PDB entry 6JE4 | X-ray diffraction, 3.07 A resolution | chains A and C of the 5 polymer chains in the assembly

Chain A:
Name: CRISPR-associated endonuclease Cas9
Organism: Neisseria meningitidis 8013
Notes: EC 3.1.-.-
UniProt: C9X1G5 (CAS9_NEIM8); residue numbers follow UniProt; this construct covers 1-1082
Sequence (1083 residues; each row starts with the number of its first residue; numbering starts at 0):
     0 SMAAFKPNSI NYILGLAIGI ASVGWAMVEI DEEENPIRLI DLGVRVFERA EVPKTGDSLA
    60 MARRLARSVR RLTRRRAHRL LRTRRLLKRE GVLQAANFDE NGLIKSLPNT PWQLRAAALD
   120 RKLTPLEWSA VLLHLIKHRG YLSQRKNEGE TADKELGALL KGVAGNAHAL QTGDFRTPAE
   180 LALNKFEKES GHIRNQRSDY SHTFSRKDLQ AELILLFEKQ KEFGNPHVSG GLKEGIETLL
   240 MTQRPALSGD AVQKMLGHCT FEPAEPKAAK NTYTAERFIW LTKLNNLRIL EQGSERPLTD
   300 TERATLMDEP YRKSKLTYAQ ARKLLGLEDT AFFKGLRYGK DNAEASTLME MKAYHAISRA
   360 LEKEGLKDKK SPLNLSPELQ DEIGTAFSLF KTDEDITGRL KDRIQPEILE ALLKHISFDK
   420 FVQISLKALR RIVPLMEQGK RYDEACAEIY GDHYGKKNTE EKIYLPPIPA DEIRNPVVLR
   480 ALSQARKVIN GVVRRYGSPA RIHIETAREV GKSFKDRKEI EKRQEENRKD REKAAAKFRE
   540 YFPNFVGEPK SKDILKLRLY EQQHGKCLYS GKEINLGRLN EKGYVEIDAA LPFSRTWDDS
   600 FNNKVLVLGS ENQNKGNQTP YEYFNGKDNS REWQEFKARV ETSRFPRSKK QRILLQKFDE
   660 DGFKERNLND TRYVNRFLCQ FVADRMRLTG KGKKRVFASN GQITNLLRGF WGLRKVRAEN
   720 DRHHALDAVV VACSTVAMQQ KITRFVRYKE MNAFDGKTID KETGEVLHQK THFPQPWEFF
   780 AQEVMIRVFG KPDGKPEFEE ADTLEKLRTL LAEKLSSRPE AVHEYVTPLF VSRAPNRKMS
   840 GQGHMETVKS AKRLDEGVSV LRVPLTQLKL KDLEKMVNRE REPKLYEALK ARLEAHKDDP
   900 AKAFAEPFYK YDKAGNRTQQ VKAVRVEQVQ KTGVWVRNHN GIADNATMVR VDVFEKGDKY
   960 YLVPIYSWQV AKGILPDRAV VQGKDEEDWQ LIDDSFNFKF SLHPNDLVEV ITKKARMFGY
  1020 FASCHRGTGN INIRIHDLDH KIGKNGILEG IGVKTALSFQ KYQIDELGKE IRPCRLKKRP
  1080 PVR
Disordered / not traced: 0-7, 147-153, 452-456, 753-766
Construct notes: expression tag (0); engineered mutation Ala16 (Asp in C9X1G5), Ala588 (His in C9X1G5)
Curated features (UniProtKB/Swiss-Prot):
  - binding site (Mg(2+)): Glu504, Glu508, His723
From the paper describing this entry:
  - mutagenesis - K909A, H1024A: abolished catalytic activity
  - mutagenesis - R880A, Q981A, T1027A, N1029A: decreased catalytic activity
  - mutagenesis - H588A: unchanged catalytic activity
  - mutagenesis - S593Q/W596R, S593Q/W596K: increased catalytic activity
  - mutagenesis - K909A: decreased expression

Chain C:
Molecule: target DNA strand
Sequence (35 nucleotides; row label = number of the first residue in the row):
     1 TAAAATCATA TGTAAAGTTA AATAGCAGAG TGACC

Interface between chain A and chain C:
Contacting residue pairs (77):
  Tyr140(A) - DA16(C)  hydrogen bond to the base
  Tyr140(A) - DG17(C)  sugar contact
  Gln143(A) - DG17(C)  phosphate contact
  Gln143(A) - DT18(C)  sugar contact
  Arg144(A) - DG17(C)  salt bridge to the phosphate
  Arg144(A) - DT18(C)  phosphate contact
  Lys145(A) - DT18(C)  hydrogen bond to the phosphate
  Lys145(A) - DT19(C)  salt bridge to the phosphate
  Gly156(A) - DA16(C)  hydrogen bond to the phosphate
  Ala157(A) - DA16(C)  phosphate contact
  Leu158(A) - DA15(C)  hydrogen bond to the phosphate
  Leu158(A) - DA16(C)  hydrogen bond to the phosphate
  Leu159(A) - DA16(C)  hydrogen bond to the phosphate
  Tyr199(A) - DA14(C)  hydrogen bond to the base
  Tyr199(A) - DA15(C)  hydrogen bond to the sugar
  Ala245(A) - DG17(C)  base contact
  Leu246(A) - DT18(C)  base contact
  Leu246(A) - DT19(C)  sugar contact
  Met254(A) - DT19(C)  base contact
  Met254(A) - DA20(C)  phosphate contact
  Met254(A) - DA21(C)  sugar contact
  Leu255(A) - DA20(C)  phosphate contact
  Leu255(A) - DA21(C)  phosphate contact
  Lys266(A) - DA21(C)  salt bridge to the phosphate
  Asn285(A) - DG28(C)  base contact
  Asn285(A) - DA29(C)  sugar contact
  Arg287(A) - DA29(C)  hydrogen bond to the phosphate
  Arg287(A) - DG30(C)  salt bridge to the phosphate
  Glu294(A) - DA29(C)  phosphate contact
  Lys333(A) - DG28(C)  phosphate contact
  Lys333(A) - DA29(C)  phosphate contact
  Gly334(A) - DA27(C)  phosphate contact
  Gly334(A) - DG28(C)  sugar contact
  Lys390(A) - DT19(C)  salt bridge to the phosphate
  Ser416(A) - DT19(C)  hydrogen bond to the phosphate
  Phe417(A) - DT19(C)  phosphate contact
  Asp418(A) - DT19(C)  phosphate contact
  Asp418(A) - DA20(C)  phosphate contact
  Lys419(A) - DA20(C)  hydrogen bond to the phosphate
  Phe420(A) - DA20(C)  phosphate contact
  Gln422(A) - DA22(C)  phosphate contact
  Arg440(A) - DG30(C)  salt bridge to the phosphate
  Arg440(A) - DT31(C)  salt bridge to the phosphate
  Asp442(A) - DG30(C)  phosphate contact
  Arg473(A) - DA21(C)  sugar contact
  Arg473(A) - DA22(C)  sugar contact
  Lys656(A) - DC35(C)  base contact
  Phe657(A) - DC35(C)  sugar contact
  Asp658(A) - DC34(C)  sugar contact
  Asp658(A) - DC35(C)  sugar contact
  Tyr672(A) - DT23(C)  phosphate contact
  Tyr672(A) - DA24(C)  phosphate contact
  Arg675(A) - DA24(C)  salt bridge to the phosphate
  Met844(A) - DG12(C)  phosphate contact
  Glu845(A) - DG12(C)  hydrogen bond to the phosphate
  Thr846(A) - DG12(C)  hydrogen bond to the phosphate
  Lys958(A) - DA3(C)  salt bridge to the phosphate
  Gln981(A) - DA3(C)  base contact
  Gln981(A) - DA4(C)  hydrogen bond to the base
  Gln981(A) - DA5(C)  base contact
  Lys1013(A) - DA4(C)  phosphate contact
  Lys1013(A) - DA5(C)  salt bridge to the phosphate
  Thr1027(A) - DA5(C)  base contact
  Asn1029(A) - DA5(C)  hydrogen bond to the base
  Glu1048(A) - DA5(C)  sugar contact
  Glu1048(A) - DT6(C)  base contact
  Gly1049(A) - DA4(C)  sugar contact
  Gly1049(A) - DA5(C)  phosphate contact
  Gly1049(A) - DT6(C)  base contact
  Ile1050(A) - DA5(C)  phosphate contact
  Gly1051(A) - DA4(C)  phosphate contact
  Gly1051(A) - DA5(C)  hydrogen bond to the phosphate
  Val1052(A) - DA4(C)  phosphate contact
  Lys1053(A) - DA3(C)  salt bridge to the phosphate
  Lys1053(A) - DA4(C)  hydrogen bond to the phosphate
  Thr1054(A) - DA3(C)  hydrogen bond to the phosphate
  Thr1054(A) - DA4(C)  hydrogen bond to the phosphate
Also at the interface, not in a pair above, chain A (54 interface residues in all): Leu155, Val251, Ser387, His1024, Ala1055
Also at the interface, not in a pair above, chain C (24 interface residues in all): DT11

Overview:
54 residues of chain A and 24 residues of chain C are in contact, with 19 hydrogen bonds and 11 salt bridges.
Polar pairs include Tyr140(A)-DA16(C), Tyr199(A)-DA14(C) and Gln981(A)-DA4(C). From the paper: R880A, Q981A
and T1027A of chain A, among others, reduce catalytic activity; K909A and H1024A of chain A abolish catalytic
activity; 9 substitutions were tested in all.
Chain A is CRISPR-associated endonuclease Cas9 (Neisseria meningitidis 8013) and chain C is target DNA strand;
the structure, Crystal structure of Nme1Cas9-sgRNA-dsDNA dimer mediated by double protein inhibitor AcrIIC3
monomers, was determined by X-ray diffraction together with 6JDQ, 6JDV, 6JE3, 6JE9, 6JFU, 6KC7 and 6KC8 from
the same study.
